PDB entry 7UT8 | electron microscopy, 2.43 A resolution | chains A and F of the 6 polymer chains in the assembly

# Chain A
Molecule: Nitrogenase molybdenum-iron protein alpha chain
Organism: Azotobacter vinelandii DJ
Notes: EC 1.18.6.1
UniProtKB: P07328 (NIFD_AZOVI); residues 1-492 here = UniProt positions 1-492
Amino-acid sequence (492 residues; numbered 1 to 492; the number before each row is that of its first residue):
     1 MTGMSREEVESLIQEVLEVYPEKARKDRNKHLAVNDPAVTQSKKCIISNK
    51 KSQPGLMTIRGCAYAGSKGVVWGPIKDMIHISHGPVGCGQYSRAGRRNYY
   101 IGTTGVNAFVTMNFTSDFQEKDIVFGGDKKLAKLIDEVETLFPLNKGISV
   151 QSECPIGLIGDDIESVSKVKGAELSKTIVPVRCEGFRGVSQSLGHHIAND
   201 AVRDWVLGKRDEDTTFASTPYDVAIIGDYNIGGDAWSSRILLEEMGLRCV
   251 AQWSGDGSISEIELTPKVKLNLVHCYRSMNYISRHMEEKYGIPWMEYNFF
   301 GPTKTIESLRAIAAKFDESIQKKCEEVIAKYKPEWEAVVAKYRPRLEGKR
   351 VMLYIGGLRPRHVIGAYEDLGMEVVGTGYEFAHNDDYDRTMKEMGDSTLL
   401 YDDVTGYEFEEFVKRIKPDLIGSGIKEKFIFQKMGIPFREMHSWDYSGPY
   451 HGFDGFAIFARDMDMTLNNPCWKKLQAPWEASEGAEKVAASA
Not modelled in the structure: 1-4, 481-492
Metal / ion sites: fe(8)-S(7) cluster Fe: Cys62, Cys88, Cys154 (shared with 3 residues of chain B); Fe ion near Cys275 (its only coordinating residue here)
Ligand contacts:
  - fe(8)-S(7) cluster (CLF): Cys62, Tyr64, Pro85, Val86, Gly87, Cys88, Tyr91, Glu153, Cys154, Gly185
  - 3-hydroxy-3-carboxy-adipic acid (HCA): Ala65, Gly95, Arg96, Gln191, Gly424, Ile425, Lys426, His442
  - ICS (iron-sulfur-molybdenum cluster with interstitial carbon): Val70, Arg96, His195, Tyr229, Ile231, Cys275, Arg277, Ser278, Ile355, Gly356, Gly357, Leu358, Arg359, Pro360, Phe381, Met441, His442

# Chain F
Molecule: Nitrogenase iron protein gamma chain
Organism: Azotobacter vinelandii DJ
Notes: EC 1.18.6.1
UniProtKB: C1DGZ6 (C1DGZ6_AZOVD); residues 0-289 here correspond to UniProt positions 1-290 (UniProt number = residue number + 1)
Amino-acid sequence (290 residues; each row starts with the number of its first residue; numbering starts at 0):
     0 MAMRQCAIYGKGGIGKSTTTQNLVAALAEMGKKVMIVGCDPKADSTRLIL
    50 HSKAQNTIMEMAAEAGTVEDLELEDVLKAGYGGVKCVESGGPEPGVGCAG
   100 RGVITAINFLEEEGAYEDDLDFVFYDVLGDVVCGGFAMPIRENKAQEIYI
   150 VCSGEMMAMYAANNISKGIVKYANSGSVRLGGLICNSRNTDREDELIIAL
   200 ANKLGTQMIHFVPRDNVVQRAEIRRMTVIEYDPKAKQADEYRALARKVVD
   250 NKLLVIPNPITMDELEELLMEFGIMEVEDESIVGKTAEEV
Not modelled in the structure: 0, 272-289
Metal / ion sites: Mg2+: Ser16 (together with ATP); 4Fe-4S cluster Fe: Cys97, Cys132 (shared with 2 residues of chain E)
Ligand contacts:
  - ATP (adenosine-5'-triphosphate), molecule 1: Lys10, Asp129, Glu154, Met155, Met156
  - ATP, molecule 2: Lys10, Gly11, Gly12, Ile13, Gly14, Lys15, Ser16, Thr17, Asp39, Lys41, Leu127, Gly128, Asn185, Val211, Pro212, Arg213, Asp214, Val217, Gln218, Glu221, Gln236, Tyr240
  - 4Fe-4S cluster (SF4): Cys97, Ala98, Gly99, Val131, Cys132

# Chain A / chain F interface
Residue-residue contacts (17; chain A residue first):
  Glu120(A) with Arg100(F), salt bridge; Thr104(F), hydrogen bond
  Lys121(A) with Ala62(F)
  Ile123(A) with Gly96(F); Cys97(F), hydrogen bond (backbone-backbone)
  Val124(A) with Pro91(F); Gly96(F); Cys97(F), hydrogen bond (backbone-backbone); Gly101(F)
  Phe125(A) with Met58(F); Gly90(F); Pro91(F), hydrophobic; Val95(F); Gly96(F)
  Gly126(A) with Gly96(F)
  Ile159(A) with Gly96(F); Cys97(F), hydrophobic
Also at the interface, not in a pair above, chain F (13 interface residues in all): Glu59, Gly65, Glu92

# Overview
Chain A and chain F form an interface of 7 and 13 residues respectively, with 3 hydrogen bonds and 1 salt
bridge. Polar pairs include Glu120(A)-Arg100(F), Glu120(A)-Thr104(F) and Ile123(A)-Cys97(F). Ligands of chain
A: 3-hydroxy-3-carboxy-adipic acid, compound ICS and fe(8)-S(7) cluster.
Here chain A is Nitrogenase molybdenum-iron protein alpha chain and chain F is Nitrogenase iron protein gamma
chain, both from Azotobacter vinelandii DJ. Entry 7UT8 (CryoEM structure of Azotobacter vinelandii nitrogenase
complex (1:1 FeP:MoFeP, ATP-bound) during catalytic N2 reduction) was determined by electron microscopy
together with 7UT6, 7UT7, 7UT9, 7UTA and 8DPN from the same study.
